Entry 8BWA (X-ray diffraction, 3.61 A resolution); this record covers chain A.

Chain A:
Name: Twisted gastrulation protein homolog 1
Organism: Homo sapiens
Reference sequence: Q9GZX9 (TWSG1_HUMAN); residues 26-223 here = UniProt positions 26-223
Amino-acid sequence (210 residues; row label = number of the first residue in the row):
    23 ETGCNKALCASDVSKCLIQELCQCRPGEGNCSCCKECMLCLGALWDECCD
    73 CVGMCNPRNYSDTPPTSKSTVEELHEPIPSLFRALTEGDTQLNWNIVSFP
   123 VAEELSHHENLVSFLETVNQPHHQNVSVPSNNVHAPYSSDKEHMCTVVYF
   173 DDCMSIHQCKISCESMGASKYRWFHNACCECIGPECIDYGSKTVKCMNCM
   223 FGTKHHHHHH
Not modelled in the structure: 23-24, 128-164, 226-232
Construct notes: expression tag (23-25, 224-232)
Swiss-Prot annotation at these positions:
  - glycosylation (N-linked (GlcNAc...) asparagine): Asn52, Asn81
Disulfides: Cys26-Cys73, Cys31-Cys70, Cys38-Cys62, Cys44-Cys59, Cys46-Cys55, Cys53-Cys56, Cys71-Cys77, Cys167-Cys208, Cys175-Cys221, Cys181-Cys201, Cys185-Cys203, Cys200-Cys218
Bound ions: platinum (II) ion site 1 near Met60 (its only coordinating residue here); platinum (II) ion site 2 near Met166 (its only coordinating residue here); platinum (II) ion site 3 near Met219 (its only coordinating residue here); platinum (II) ion site 4 near Met222 (its only coordinating residue here)
What the authors report for this chain:
  - mutagenesis - I40A (Kd 454.4 uM): decreased binding to BMP7
  - mutagenesis - I40A: abolished binding to BMP2
  - mutagenesis - D34A: unchanged binding to BMP7
  - mutagenesis - I40A, I40E: abolished signaling in response to BMP7
  - mutagenesis - I40A, I40E: decreased growth in response to organoid survival
  - mutagenesis - D34A: unchanged binding to BMP2

In short:
From the paper: I40A and I40E abolish signaling in response to BMP7; I40A and I40E reduce growth in response
to organoid survival.
Chain A is Twisted gastrulation protein homolog 1 (Homo sapiens); the structure, Crystal structure of human
Twisted gastrulation protein homolog 1 (TWSG1) in complex with platinum, was determined by X-ray diffraction,
deposited together with 8BWD, 8BWI, 8BWL, 8BWM and 8BWN.
